Entry 3W6J (X-ray diffraction, 2.60 A resolution); this record covers chains A and C of the 3 polymer chains in the assembly.

== Chain A ==
Name: ScpA
Source organism: Geobacillus stearothermophilus
Amino-acid sequence (174 residues; numbered 1 to 174; the number before each row is that of its first residue):
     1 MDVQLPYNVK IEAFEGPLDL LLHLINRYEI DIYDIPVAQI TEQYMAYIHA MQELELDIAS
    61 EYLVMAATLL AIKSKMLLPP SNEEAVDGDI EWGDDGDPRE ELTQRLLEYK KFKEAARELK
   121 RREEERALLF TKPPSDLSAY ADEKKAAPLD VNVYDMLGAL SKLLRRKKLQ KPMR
Unresolved in the structure: 81-96, 142-148, 174
Reported in the primary citation:
  - mutagenesis - F130R: increased catalytic activity
  - mutagenesis - M156R: decreased catalytic activity

== Chain C ==
Name: ScpB
Source organism: Geobacillus stearothermophilus
Notes: fragment: UNP resides 12-191; engineered mutation(s): extra a.a. GPHM at Nter
Amino-acid sequence (184 residues; row label = number of the first residue in the row):
     8 GSHMGALKPA KAIVEALLFA AGDEGLSLSQ IAAVLEVSEL EAKAVIEELQ QDCRREERGI
    68 QLVELGGVFL LATKKEHAPY LKKLVEAPGA SPLSQAALET LAIIAYRQPI TRAEIEEIRG
   128 VKSDKPLQTL MARALIKEVG RAEGTGRPIL YGTTPEFLDY FGLKTLEELP PLPEWADDGE
   188 SERE
Unresolved in the structure: 8-13, 181-191
Reported in the primary citation:
  - contacts within the chain: Leu100-Leu105 (hydrophobic contact)
  - mutagenesis - L91R, V92R: increased catalytic activity

== How chain A and chain C interact ==
Pairs across the interface (91; chain A residue first):
  Glu15(A) - Ala103(C)
  Glu15(A) - Arg126(C)  salt bridge
  Gly16(A) - Val128(C)
  Pro17(A) - Val128(C)
  Leu18(A) - Ile125(C)
  Leu18(A) - Arg126(C)
  Leu18(A) - Gly127(C)
  Glu61(A) - Gly127(C)
  Glu61(A) - Val128(C)
  Glu61(A) - Lys129(C)  hydrogen bond (side chain-backbone)
  Arg105(A) - Glu124(C)  salt bridge
  Glu108(A) - Arg114(C)  salt bridge
  Tyr109(A) - Glu106(C)  hydrogen bond
  Tyr109(A) - Ile125(C)
  Tyr109(A) - Arg126(C)
  Lys111(A) - Leu179(C)
  Phe112(A) - Ile110(C)  hydrophobic
  Phe112(A) - Arg114(C)
  Phe112(A) - Ile125(C)  hydrophobic
  Lys113(A) - Glu106(C)
  Ala115(A) - Tyr113(C)  hydrophobic
  Ala115(A) - Leu179(C)  hydrophobic
  Ala116(A) - Leu105(C)
  Ala116(A) - Glu106(C)
  Ala116(A) - Ala109(C)  hydrophobic
  Glu118(A) - Pro177(C)
  Leu119(A) - Ala109(C)  hydrophobic
  Leu119(A) - Phe168(C)
  Leu119(A) - Leu176(C)  hydrophobic
  Lys120(A) - Gln102(C)  hydrogen bond
  Lys120(A) - Leu105(C)
  Arg122(A) - Phe168(C)
  Arg122(A) - Leu170(C)
  Arg122(A) - Glu175(C)
  Arg122(A) - Pro177(C)
  Glu123(A) - Pro99(C)
  Glu123(A) - Leu100(C)  hydrogen bond (side chain-backbone)
  Glu123(A) - Tyr167(C)  hydrogen bond
  Glu123(A) - Phe168(C)
  Arg126(A) - Leu72(C)
  Arg126(A) - Asp166(C)  salt bridge
  Arg126(A) - Tyr167(C)
  Leu128(A) - Ala85(C)
  Leu128(A) - Lys89(C)
  Leu129(A) - Gln68(C)
  Leu129(A) - Ala79(C)  hydrophobic
  Leu129(A) - Thr80(C)
  Leu129(A) - Lys82(C)
  Phe130(A) - Ala79(C)
  Phe130(A) - Thr80(C)  hydrogen bond (backbone-backbone)
  Phe130(A) - Leu88(C)  hydrophobic
  Thr131(A) - Asp30(C)
  Thr131(A) - Leu78(C)
  Lys132(A) - Phe26(C)  hydrogen bond (side chain-backbone)
  Lys132(A) - Gly29(C)
  Lys132(A) - Asp30(C)  hydrogen bond (backbone-backbone)
  Pro134(A) - Ala27(C)
  Pro134(A) - Ala28(C)
  Pro134(A) - Asp30(C)
  Pro134(A) - Glu31(C)
  Ser135(A) - Ala27(C)  hydrogen bond (backbone-backbone)
  Tyr154(A) - Ala141(C)
  Tyr154(A) - Thr161(C)
  Tyr154(A) - Pro162(C)
  Tyr154(A) - Glu163(C)  hydrogen bond (side chain-backbone)
  Leu157(A) - Met138(C)
  Leu157(A) - Ala141(C)
  Gly158(A) - Ala141(C)
  Ser161(A) - Arg140(C)
  Ser161(A) - Glu163(C)
  Lys162(A) - Asp30(C)
  Lys162(A) - Glu163(C)  salt bridge
  Lys162(A) - Asp166(C)  salt bridge
  Leu164(A) - Gly96(C)
  Leu164(A) - Ala97(C)  hydrogen bond (backbone-backbone)
  Arg165(A) - Glu163(C)  salt bridge
  Arg165(A) - Asp166(C)  salt bridge
  Arg165(A) - Tyr167(C)
  Arg166(A) - Asp30(C)  salt bridge
  Arg166(A) - Gly96(C)
  Lys167(A) - Ala94(C)
  Lys167(A) - Pro95(C)
  Lys168(A) - Leu91(C)
  Lys168(A) - Val92(C)
  Lys168(A) - Glu93(C)  hydrogen bond (backbone-backbone)
  Lys168(A) - Ala94(C)  hydrogen bond (backbone-backbone)
  Leu169(A) - Leu91(C)
  Leu169(A) - Val92(C)  hydrophobic
  Leu169(A) - Glu93(C)
  Gln170(A) - Leu91(C)  hydrogen bond (backbone-backbone)
  Gln170(A) - Glu93(C)
Other interface residues (no listed pair), chain A (41 interface residues in all): Glu114, Pro133, Leu137
Other interface residues (no listed pair), chain C (57 interface residues in all): Leu77, Lys81, Ala139, Gly169, Pro180
The authors on this interface:
  - pairs named by the authors: Phe112(A)-Leu179(C), Lys168(A)-Ala94(C), Leu105(C)-Lys120(A) (hydrophobic contact)
  - interface residues, chain A: Leu119(A)

== In short ==
41 residues of chain A and 57 residues of chain C are in contact, with 14 hydrogen bonds and 9 salt bridges.
Among the polar pairs are Glu15(A)-Arg126(C), Arg105(A)-Glu124(C) and Glu108(A)-Arg114(C). The paper describes
contacts between Phe112(A) and Leu179(C) and Lys168(A) and Ala94(C); a hydrophobic contact between Leu105(C)
and Lys120(A). From the paper: L91R and V92R of chain C increase catalytic activity; the interface residue
Leu119(A); 4 substitutions were tested in all.
Here chain A is ScpA and chain C is ScpB, both from Geobacillus stearothermophilus. Entry 3W6J (Crystal
structure of ScpAB core complex) was determined by X-ray diffraction together with 3W6K from the same study.
